6RGZ - chains B and C of the 4 polymer chains in the assembly; structure by X-ray diffraction, 2.35 A resolution.

== Chain B ==
Name: Sensor histidine kinase
Source organism: Thermotoga maritima
Reference sequence: Q9WZV7 (Q9WZV7_THEMA); numbering as in UniProt (aligned over 232-489)
Amino-acid sequence (258 residues; row label = number of the first residue in the row):
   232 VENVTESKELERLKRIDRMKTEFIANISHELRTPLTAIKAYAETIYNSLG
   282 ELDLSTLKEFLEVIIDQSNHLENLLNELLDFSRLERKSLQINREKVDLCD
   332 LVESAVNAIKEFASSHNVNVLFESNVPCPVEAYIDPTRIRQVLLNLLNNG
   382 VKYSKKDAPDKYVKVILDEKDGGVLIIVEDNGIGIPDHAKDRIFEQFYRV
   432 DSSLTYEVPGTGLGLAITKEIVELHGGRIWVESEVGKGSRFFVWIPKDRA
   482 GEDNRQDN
Not modelled in the structure: 232-245, 479-489
Cystine bridges: Cys330-Cys359
Ligand contacts: ADP (adenosine-5'-diphosphate): Asn376, Asn380, Gly381, Lys383, Tyr384, Asp411, Ile414, Gly415, Ile416, Ile424, Tyr429, Arg430, Val431, Gly441, Thr442, Gly443, Leu444, Gly445, Leu446, Ala447, Ser470, Phe472
From the paper describing this entry:
  - binding site for sulfate ion: His260

== Chain C ==
Name: Response regulator
Source organism: Thermotoga maritima
Reference sequence: Q9WYT9 (Q9WYT9_THEMA); residue numbers follow UniProt; this construct covers 1-122
Amino-acid sequence (122 residues; numbered 1 to 122; the number before each row is that of its first residue):
     1 MSKKVLLVDDSAVLRKIVSFNLKKEGYEVIEAENGQIALEKLSEFTPDLI
    51 VLDIMMPVMDGFTVLKKLQEKEEWKRIPVIVLTAKGGEEDESLALSLGAR
   101 KVMRKPFSPSQFIEEVKHLLNE
Not modelled in the structure: 1
Modified positions: Asp53 (aspartate beryllium trifluoride; BFD)
Ion coordination: Mg2+: Asp10, Asp53, Met55

== How chain B and chain C interact ==
Contacting residue pairs - 36 pairs, chain B then chain C:
  Arg263(B) with Ala84(C); Lys105(C), hydrogen bond (side chain-backbone); Pro106(C)
  Thr267(B) with Lys105(C); Pro106(C); Phe107(C)
  Ala268(B) with Val13(C), hydrophobic
  Lys270(B) with Pro106(C); Phe107(C)
  Ala271(B) with Ile17(C); Phe107(C), hydrophobic; Pro109(C)
  Tyr272(B) with Val13(C), hydrogen bond (side chain-backbone); Lys16(C); Ile17(C), hydrophobic
  Glu274(B) with Ser108(C), hydrogen bond; Pro109(C)
  Thr275(B) with Ile17(C); Phe20(C); Asn21(C), hydrogen bond; Pro109(C)
  Asn278(B) with Lys24(C)
  Ser279(B) with Phe20(C); Lys24(C), hydrogen bond
  Glu282(B) with Phe20(C); Lys24(C), salt bridge
  Leu283(B) with Phe20(C), hydrophobic
  Glu290(B) with Lys16(C), salt bridge
  Phe291(B) with Lys16(C); Ile17(C), hydrophobic; Phe20(C), hydrophobic
  Val294(B) with Val13(C), hydrophobic
  Gln298(B) with Val13(C)
  Tyr437(B) with Met55(C)
  Glu438(B) with Met55(C); Pro57(C)
Also at the interface, not in a pair above, chain B (20 interface residues in all): Leu266, Thr287
Also at the interface, not in a pair above, chain C (16 interface residues in all): Asp10, Met56

== Summary ==
20 residues of chain B and 16 residues of chain C are in contact, with 5 hydrogen bonds and 2 salt bridges.
Among the polar pairs are Glu282(B)-Lys24(C), Glu290(B)-Lys16(C) and Arg263(B)-Lys105(C). Ligands of chain B:
ADP. Asp10(C), Asp53(C) and Met55(C) form the Mg2+ site. The paper reports a binding site for sulfate ion at
His260(B).
Chain B is Sensor histidine kinase and chain C is Response regulator, both from Thermotoga maritima; the
structure, Revisiting pH-gated conformational switch. Complex HK853-RR468 pH 6.5, was determined by X-ray
diffraction, deposited together with 6RFV, 6RGY, 6RH0, 6RH1, 6RH2, 6RH7 and 6RH8.
